PDB entry 7UZ3 | electron microscopy, 2.35 A resolution | chains C and E of the 4 polymer chains in the assembly

Chain C (and E):
Name: Band 3 anion transport protein
Source organism: Homo sapiens
Notes: chain E of this document is another copy of the same molecule, construct and numbering; everything in this record applies to it too
UniProtKB: P02730 (B3AT_HUMAN); residues 1-911 here = UniProt positions 1-911
Amino-acid sequence (911 residues; each row starts with the number of its first residue):
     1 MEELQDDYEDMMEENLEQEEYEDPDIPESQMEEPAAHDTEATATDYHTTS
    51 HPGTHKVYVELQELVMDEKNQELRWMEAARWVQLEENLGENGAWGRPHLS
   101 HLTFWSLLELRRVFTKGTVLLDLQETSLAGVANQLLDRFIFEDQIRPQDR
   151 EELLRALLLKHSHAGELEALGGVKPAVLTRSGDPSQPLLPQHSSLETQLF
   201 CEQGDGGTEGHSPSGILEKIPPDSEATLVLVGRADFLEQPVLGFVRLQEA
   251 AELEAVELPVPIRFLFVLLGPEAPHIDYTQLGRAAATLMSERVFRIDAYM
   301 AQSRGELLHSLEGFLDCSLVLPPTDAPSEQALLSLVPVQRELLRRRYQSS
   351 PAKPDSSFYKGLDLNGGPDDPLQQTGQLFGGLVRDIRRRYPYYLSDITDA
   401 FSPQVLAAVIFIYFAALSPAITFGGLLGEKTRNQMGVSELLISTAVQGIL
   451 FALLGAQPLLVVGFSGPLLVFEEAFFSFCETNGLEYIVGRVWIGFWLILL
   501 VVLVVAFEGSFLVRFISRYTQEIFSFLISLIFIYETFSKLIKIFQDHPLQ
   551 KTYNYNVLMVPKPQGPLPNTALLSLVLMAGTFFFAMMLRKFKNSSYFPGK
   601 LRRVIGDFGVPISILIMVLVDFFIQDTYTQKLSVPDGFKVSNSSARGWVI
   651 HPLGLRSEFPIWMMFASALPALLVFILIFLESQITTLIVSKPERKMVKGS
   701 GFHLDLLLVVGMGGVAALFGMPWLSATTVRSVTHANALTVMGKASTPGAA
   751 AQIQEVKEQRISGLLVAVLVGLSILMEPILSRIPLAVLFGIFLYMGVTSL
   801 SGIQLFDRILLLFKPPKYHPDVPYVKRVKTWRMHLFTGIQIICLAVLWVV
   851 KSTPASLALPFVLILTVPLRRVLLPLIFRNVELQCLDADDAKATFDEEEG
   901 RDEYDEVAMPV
Disordered / not traced: 1-370, 744-750, 895-911
Covalent attachments: glycan linked to Asn-642
Ligand contacts:
  - PIO ([(2R)-2-octanoyloxy-3-[oxidanyl-[(1R,2R,3S,4R,5R,6S)-2,3,6-tris(oxidanyl)-4,5-diphosphonooxy-cyclohexyl]oxy-phosphoryl]oxy-propyl] octanoate), molecule 1: Phe-597, Pro-598, Gly-599, Leu-601, Arg-602, Arg-603
  - PIO, molecule 2: Leu-812, Phe-813, Lys-814, Pro-815, Pro-816, Lys-817, Tyr-818
  - diundecyl phosphatidyl choline (PLC), molecule 1: Phe-537, Leu-540, Ile-541, Phe-544, Gln-545, Pro-548, Leu-549, Leu-575, Ala-579, Leu-793
  - diundecyl phosphatidyl choline (PLC), molecule 2: Val-576, Met-617, Val-620, Ile-624
Reported in the primary citation:
  - post-translational modification sites: Tyr-8 (citing earlier work)

Interface between chain C and chain E:
Pairs across the interface (48; chain C residue first):
  Leu-549(C) / Asn-569(E)
  Leu-549(C) / Ile-624(E)  hydrophobic
  Leu-549(C) / Asp-626(E)
  Leu-549(C) / Thr-627(E)
  Gln-550(C) / Asn-569(E)
  Gln-550(C) / Asp-626(E)
  Lys-551(C) / Pro-568(E)
  Lys-551(C) / Asp-626(E)
  Thr-552(C) / Tyr-555(E)
  Tyr-553(C) / Pro-568(E)  hydrophobic
  Tyr-553(C) / Asn-569(E)  hydrogen bond
  Tyr-555(C) / Thr-552(E)
  Pro-568(C) / Lys-551(E)
  Pro-568(C) / Tyr-553(E)  hydrophobic
  Pro-568(C) / Pro-568(E)  hydrophobic
  Pro-568(C) / Asn-569(E)
  Asn-569(C) / Leu-549(E)
  Asn-569(C) / Gln-550(E)
  Asn-569(C) / Tyr-553(E)  hydrogen bond
  Asn-569(C) / Pro-568(E)
  Asn-569(C) / Asn-569(E)  hydrogen bond (backbone-side chain)
  Asn-569(C) / Leu-572(E)
  Leu-572(C) / Asn-569(E)
  Leu-572(C) / Leu-572(E)  hydrophobic
  Leu-572(C) / Leu-573(E)
  Leu-573(C) / Leu-572(E)
  Val-576(C) / Val-576(E)  hydrophobic
  Ser-595(C) / Lys-814(E)
  Ser-595(C) / Pro-815(E)
  Ser-595(C) / Tyr-818(E)
  Tyr-596(C) / Leu-810(E)
  Tyr-596(C) / Phe-813(E)
  Tyr-596(C) / Lys-814(E)
  Phe-597(C) / Phe-813(E)  hydrogen bond (backbone-backbone)
  Phe-597(C) / Pro-815(E)
  Ile-624(C) / Leu-549(E)  hydrophobic
  Asp-626(C) / Leu-549(E)
  Asp-626(C) / Gln-550(E)
  Asp-626(C) / Lys-551(E)
  Thr-627(C) / Leu-549(E)
  Leu-810(C) / Tyr-596(E)
  Phe-813(C) / Tyr-596(E)
  Phe-813(C) / Phe-597(E)  hydrogen bond (backbone-backbone)
  Lys-814(C) / Ser-595(E)
  Lys-814(C) / Tyr-596(E)
  Pro-815(C) / Ser-595(E)
  Pro-815(C) / Phe-597(E)
  Tyr-818(C) / Ser-595(E)
Also at the interface, not in a pair above, chain C (25 interface residues in all): Leu-575, Pro-598, Arg-602
Also at the interface, not in a pair above, chain E (25 interface residues in all): Leu-575, Pro-598, Arg-602

Overview:
Chain C and chain E each contribute 25 residues to their interface; the contacts include 5 hydrogen bonds.
Polar contacts include Tyr-553(C)/Asn-569(E), Asn-569(C)/Asn-569(E) and Phe-597(C)/Phe-813(E). Bound to chain
C: diundecyl phosphatidyl choline and compound PIO. The paper reports a modification site at Tyr-8(C).
Both chains are Band 3 anion transport protein (Homo sapiens). Entry 7UZ3 (Band 3-Glycophorin A complex,
outward facing) was determined by electron microscopy together with 7UZQ, 7UZU, 7V07, 7V0K, 7V0M, 7V0S and 10
further entries from the same study.
